Entry 7E8T (electron microscopy, 3.80 A resolution); this record covers chains L and E of the 12 polymer chains in the assembly.

Chain L:
Name: GTP-binding protein YPT32/YPT11
Source organism: Saccharomyces cerevisiae (strain ATCC 204508 / S288c)
Reference sequence: P51996 (YPT32_YEAST); residue numbers follow UniProt; this construct covers 1-222
Amino-acid sequence (222 residues; numbered 1 to 222; the number before each row is that of its first residue):
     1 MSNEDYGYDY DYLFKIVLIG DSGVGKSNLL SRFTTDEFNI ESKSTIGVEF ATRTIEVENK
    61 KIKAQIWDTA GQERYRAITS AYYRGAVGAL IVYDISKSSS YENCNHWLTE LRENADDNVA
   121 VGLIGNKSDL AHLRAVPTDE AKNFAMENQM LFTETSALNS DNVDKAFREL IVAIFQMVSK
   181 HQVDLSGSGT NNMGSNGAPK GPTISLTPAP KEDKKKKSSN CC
Disordered / not traced: 1-6, 201-222
Reported in the primary citation:
  - conformationally variable residues (loop rearrangement): Thr34 to Val48, Asp68 to Ala86, Ser156 to Leu158

Chain E:
Name: Trafficking protein particle complex subunit 23
Source organism: Saccharomyces cerevisiae (strain ATCC 204508 / S288c)
Reference sequence: Q03784 (TRS23_YEAST); residue numbers follow UniProt; this construct covers 1-219
Amino-acid sequence (219 residues; row label = number of the first residue in the row):
     1 MAIETILVIN KSGGLIYQRN FTNDEQKLNS NEYLILASTL HGVFAIASQL TPKALQLTQQ
    61 TNIENTIPYI PYVGMSSNRS DTRNGGGNNN KHTNNEKLGS FKGDDFFKEP FTNWNKSGLR
   121 QLCTDQFTMF IYQTLTGLKF VAISSSVMPQ RQPTIATTDK PDRPKSTSNL AIQIADNFLR
   181 KVYCLYSDYV MKDPSYSMEM PIRSNLFDEK VKKMVENLQ
Disordered / not traced: 57-64, 76-103, 149-168

Chain L / chain E interface:
Pairs across the interface (32; chain L residue first):
  Gly7(L) - Ser30(E)  hydrogen bond (backbone-side chain)
  Tyr8(L) - Gln18(E)  hydrogen bond
  Tyr8(L) - Ser30(E)
  Tyr8(L) - Tyr33(E)
  Tyr10(L) - Leu34(E)
  Tyr10(L) - Pro201(E)  hydrophobic
  Asp11(L) - Met200(E)
  Asp11(L) - Pro201(E)
  Tyr12(L) - Met200(E)  hydrophobic
  Lys15(L) - Ser12(E)
  Phe38(L) - Glu32(E)
  Phe38(L) - Ile35(E)  hydrophobic
  Asn39(L) - Glu32(E)
  Ile40(L) - Ile35(E)
  Ile46(L) - Val43(E)  hydrophobic
  Ile46(L) - Ile46(E)  hydrophobic
  Phe50(L) - Ser38(E)
  Phe50(L) - Thr39(E)
  Thr52(L) - Asn31(E)  hydrogen bond
  Lys63(L) - Leu34(E)
  Gln65(L) - Leu34(E)
  Gln65(L) - Ser38(E)  hydrogen bond
  Trp67(L) - Gly13(E)
  Trp67(L) - Ser38(E)
  Ala77(L) - Gln49(E)
  Ile78(L) - Ala45(E)
  Ile78(L) - Ile46(E)  hydrophobic
  Ile78(L) - Gln49(E)
  Tyr82(L) - Gly42(E)
  Arg84(L) - Ser12(E)
  Gly85(L) - Ser12(E)
  Lys180(L) - Ser197(E)
Other interface residues (no listed pair), chain L (24 interface residues in all): Leu13, Tyr75, Ala81
Other interface residues (no listed pair), chain E (24 interface residues in all): Gly14, Leu15, His41, Glu199, Arg203

In short:
The chain L/chain E interface involves 24 residues from each chain; the contacts include 4 hydrogen bonds.
Among the polar pairs are Gly7(L)-Ser30(E), Tyr8(L)-Gln18(E) and Thr52(L)-Asn31(E). The paper reports
conformational variability at Thr34(L), Asp68(L) and Ser156(L).
Here chain L is GTP-binding protein YPT32/YPT11 and chain E is Trafficking protein particle complex subunit
23, both from Saccharomyces cerevisiae (strain ATCC 204508 / S288c). Entry 7E8T (Monomer of Ypt32-TRAPPII) was
determined by electron microscopy together with 7E2C, 7E2D, 7E8S, 7E93, 7E94 and 7EA3 from the same study.
